Entry 7VB0 (electron microscopy, 3.60 A resolution); this record covers chains B and E of the 12 polymer chains in the assembly.

== Chain B ==
Molecule: V-type ATP synthase alpha chain
From: Thermus thermophilus HB8
Notes: EC 7.1.2.2
Reference sequence: Q56403 (VATA_THET8); numbering as in UniProt (aligned over 1-578)
Amino-acid sequence (578 residues; numbered 1 to 578; the number before each row is that of its first residue):
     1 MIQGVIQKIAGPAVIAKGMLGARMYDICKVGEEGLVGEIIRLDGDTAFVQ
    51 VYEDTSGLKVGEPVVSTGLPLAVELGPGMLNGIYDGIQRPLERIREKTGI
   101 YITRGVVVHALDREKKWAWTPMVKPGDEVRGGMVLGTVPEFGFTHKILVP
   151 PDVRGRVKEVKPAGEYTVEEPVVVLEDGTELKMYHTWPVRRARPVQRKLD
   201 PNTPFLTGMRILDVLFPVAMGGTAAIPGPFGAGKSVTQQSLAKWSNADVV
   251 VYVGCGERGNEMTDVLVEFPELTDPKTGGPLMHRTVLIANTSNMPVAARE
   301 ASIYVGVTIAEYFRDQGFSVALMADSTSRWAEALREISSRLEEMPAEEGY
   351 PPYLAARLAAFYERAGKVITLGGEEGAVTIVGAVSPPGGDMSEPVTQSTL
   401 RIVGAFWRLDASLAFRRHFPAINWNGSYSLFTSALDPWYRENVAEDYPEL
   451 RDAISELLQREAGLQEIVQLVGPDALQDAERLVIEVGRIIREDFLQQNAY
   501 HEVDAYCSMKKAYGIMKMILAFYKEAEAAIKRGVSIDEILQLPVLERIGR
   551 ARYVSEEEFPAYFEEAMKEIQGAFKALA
Construct notes: conflict A232 (Ser in Q56403), S235 (Thr in Q56403)
Ligand contacts: ATP-gamma-S (AGS; phosphothiophosphoric acid-adenylate ester): P229, F230, G231, A232, G233, K234, S235, V236, E261, F419, P420, Q497, N498, A499, Y500

== Chain E ==
Molecule: V-type ATP synthase beta chain
From: Thermus thermophilus HB8
Reference sequence: Q56404 (VATB_THET8); residues 1-478 here = UniProt positions 1-478
Amino-acid sequence (478 residues; each row starts with the number of its first residue):
     1 MDLLKKEYTGITYISGPLLFVENAKDLAYGAIVDIKDGTGRVRGGQVIEV
    51 SEEYAVIQVFEETTGLDLATTSVSLVEDVARLGVSKEMLGRRFNGIGKPI
   101 DGLPPITPEKRLPITGLPLNPVARRKPEQFIQTGISTIDVMNTLVRGQKL
   151 PIFSGSGLPANEIAAQIARQATVRPDLSGEGEKEEPFAVVFAAMGITQRE
   201 LSYFIQEFERTGALSRSVLFLNKADDPTIERILTPRMALTVAEYLAFEHD
   251 YHVLVILTDMTNYCEALREIGAAREEIPGRRGYPGYMYTDLATIYERAGV
   301 VEGKKGSVTQIPILSMPDDDRTHPIPDLTGYITEGQIQLSRELHRKGIYP
   351 PIDPLPSLSRLMNNGVGKGKTREDHKQVSDQLYSAYANGVDIRKLVAIIG
   401 EDALTENDRRYLQFADAFERFFINQGQQNRSIEESLQIAWALLSMLPQGE
   451 LKRISKDHIGKYYGQKLEEIWGAPQALD
Not modelled in the structure: 1-2, 471-478
Ligand contacts: ATP-gamma-S (AGS; phosphothiophosphoric acid-adenylate ester): G330, Y331, L358, R360

== Interface between chain B and chain E ==
Contacting residue pairs - 42 pairs, chain B then chain E:
  G21(B) with D67(E)
  A22(B) with D67(E)
  R23(B) with T39(E); G65(E); L66(E); D67(E)
  M24(B) with I14(E), hydrophobic; T63(E); G65(E); L66(E), hydrogen bond (backbone-backbone)
  Y25(B) with T63(E); T64(E)
  R41(B) with Y13(E); I14(E); S15(E), hydrogen bond
  L42(B) with Y13(E); I14(E), hydrogen bond (backbone-backbone); L66(E); L68(E), hydrophobic
  D43(B) with T12(E); L68(E)
  G44(B) with T12(E), hydrogen bond (backbone-backbone); L68(E)
  K198(B) with Q198(E)
  D200(B) with S202(E), hydrogen bond
  E342(B) with E275(E)
  M344(B) with P278(E), hydrophobic
  E347(B) with R268(E), salt bridge; R281(E)
  P352(B) with A272(E), hydrophobic
  Y353(B) with E269(E)
  A355(B) with E265(E)
  A356(B) with E269(E)
  A359(B) with A224(E), hydrophobic
  E363(B) with T197(E); Q198(E), hydrogen bond (side chain-backbone); D225(E)
  Q397(B) with D318(E), hydrogen bond
  R401(B) with E265(E), salt bridge
  I402(B) with T197(E)
  L430(B) with R199(E)
  F431(B) with R199(E)
Other interface residues (no listed pair), chain B (30 interface residues in all): L20, I40, A360, S392, G404
Other interface residues (no listed pair), chain E (30 interface residues in all): A69, S156, N262, Y283, H323

== Overview ==
The chain B/chain E interface involves 30 residues from each chain, with 7 hydrogen bonds and 2 salt bridges.
Among the polar pairs are E347(B)-R268(E), R401(B)-E265(E) and R41(B)-S15(E). Chain B binds ATP-gamma-S.
Ligands of chain E: ATP-gamma-S.
Here chain B is V-type ATP synthase alpha chain and chain E is V-type ATP synthase beta chain, both from
Thermus thermophilus HB8. Entry 7VB0 (V1EG domain of V/A-ATPase from Thermus thermophilus at saturated
ATP-gamma-S condition, state3) was determined by electron microscopy, deposited together with 7VAI, 7VAJ,
7VAK, 7VAL, 7VAM, 7VAN and 11 further entries.
